5E2L - chains A and B; structure by X-ray diffraction, 2.50 A resolution.

== Chain A (and B) ==
Molecule: 3-deoxy-D-arabinoheptulosonate-7-phosphate synthase
Source organism: Mycobacterium tuberculosis
Notes: EC 2.5.1.54; chain B of this document is another copy of the same molecule, construct and numbering; everything in this record applies to it too
Reference sequence: A0A0E8NFD1 (A0A0E8NFD1_MYCTX); numbering as in UniProt (aligned over 1-462)
Chain sequence (464 residues; row label = number of the first residue in the row; numbers below 1 keep their minus sign (Gly-1 is residue -1)):
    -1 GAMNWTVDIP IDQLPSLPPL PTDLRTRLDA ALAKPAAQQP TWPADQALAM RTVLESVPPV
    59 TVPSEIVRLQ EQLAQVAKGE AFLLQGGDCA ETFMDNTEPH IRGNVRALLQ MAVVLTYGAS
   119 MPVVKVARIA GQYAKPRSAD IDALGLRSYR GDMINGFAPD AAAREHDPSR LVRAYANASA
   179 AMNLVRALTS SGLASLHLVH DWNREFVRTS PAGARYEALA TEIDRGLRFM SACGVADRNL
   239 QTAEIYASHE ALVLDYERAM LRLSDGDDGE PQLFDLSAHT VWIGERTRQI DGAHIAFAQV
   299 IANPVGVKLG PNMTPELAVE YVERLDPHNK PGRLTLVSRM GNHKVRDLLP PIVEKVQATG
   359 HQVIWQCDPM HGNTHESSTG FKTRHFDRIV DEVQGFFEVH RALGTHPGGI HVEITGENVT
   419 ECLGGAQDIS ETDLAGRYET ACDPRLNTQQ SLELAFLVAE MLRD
Disordered / not traced: -1 to 0 (chain B: -1 to 0, 11-14)
Construct notes: expression tag (-1 to 0)
Bound ions: Mn2+: Cys87, His369, Glu411, Asp441
Small-molecule neighbours:
  - D-phenylalanine (DPN), molecule 1: Ile9, Val55, Val170, Tyr173, Ala174
  - D-phenylalanine (DPN), molecule 2: Phe91, Met92, Asn94, Arg171, Ala174, Asn175, Ala178
From the paper describing this entry:
  - binding site for D-phenylalanine: Asn175
  - allosteric site: Asn175
  - mutagenesis - N175A: unchanged binding to l-Tyr

== Chain A / chain B interface ==
Residue-residue contacts (73):
  Trp3(A) with Asp6(B); Ile7(B), hydrogen bond (backbone-backbone); Ile9(B), hydrophobic
  Thr4(A) with Thr4(B); Val5(B), hydrogen bond (side chain-backbone); Asp6(B); Ile7(B)
  Val5(A) with Thr4(B); Val5(B), hydrogen bond (backbone-backbone); Ile7(B), hydrophobic; Met48(B), hydrophobic
  Asp6(A) with Asn2(B); Trp3(B); Thr4(B); Ser167(B)
  Ile7(A) with Asn2(B); Trp3(B), hydrogen bond (backbone-backbone); Ser167(B); Val170(B), hydrophobic; Arg171(B)
  Pro8(A) with Met1(B); Asn2(B); Ser167(B); Arg171(B)
  Ile9(A) with Met1(B), hydrogen bond (backbone-backbone)
  Asp10(A) with Arg171(B), salt bridge
  Leu12(A) with Met92(B), hydrophobic
  Pro13(A) with Met92(B)
  Met48(A) with Met1(B)
  Ser54(A) with Thr95(B)
  Pro56(A) with Asn94(B); Ile99(B), hydrophobic; Ala178(B); Leu182(B), hydrophobic
  Pro57(A) with Glu96(B); Asn181(B), hydrogen bond (backbone-side chain)
  Val58(A) with Asn181(B), hydrogen bond (backbone-side chain)
  Ser62(A) with Ser189(B)
  Glu63(A) with Ala185(B)
  Met92(A) with Asp6(B)
  Asn94(A) with Pro56(B)
  Thr95(A) with Ser54(B)
  Glu96(A) with Pro57(B)
  Ser167(A) with Asn2(B); Trp3(B)
  Val170(A) with Trp3(B)
  Arg171(A) with Trp3(B); Thr4(B), hydrogen bond (side chain-backbone); Asp6(B)
  Tyr173(A) with Ala178(B)
  Ala174(A) with Trp3(B), hydrophobic
  Ser177(A) with Ala178(B); Asn181(B)
  Ala178(A) with Pro56(B); Tyr173(B); Ser177(B)
  Met180(A) with Asn181(B)
  Asn181(A) with Pro57(B); Val58(B), hydrogen bond (side chain-backbone); Ser177(B); Met180(B); Asn181(B), hydrogen bond (side chain-backbone); Arg184(B), hydrogen bond
  Leu182(A) with Pro56(B), hydrophobic; Val60(B), hydrophobic
  Arg184(A) with Asn181(B), hydrogen bond; Arg184(B); Ala185(B)
  Ala185(A) with Glu63(B); Arg184(B)
  Ser189(A) with Ser62(B), hydrogen bond; Glu63(B)
  Asp263(A) with Arg100(B), salt bridge
Also at the interface, not in a pair above, chain A (40 interface residues in all): Val60, Ile99, Ala179, Ser188, Gly190
Also at the interface, not in a pair above, chain B (39 interface residues in all): Pro8, Ala47, Asp165, Ala174, Arg260

== Summary ==
The interface between chain A and chain B involves 40 residues on one side and 39 on the other; the contacts
include 13 hydrogen bonds and 2 salt bridges. Polar contacts include Asp10(A)-Arg171(B), Asp263(A)-Arg100(B)
and Thr4(A)-Val5(B). From the paper: a binding site for D-phenylalanine at Asn175(A); N175A of chain A leaves
binding to l-Tyr unchanged.
Chain A and chain B are both 3-deoxy-D-arabinoheptulosonate-7-phosphate synthase (Mycobacterium tuberculosis);
the structure, 3-deoxy-D-arabino-heptulosonate 7-phosphate synthase from Mycobacterium tuberculosis in complex
with D-phenylalanine, was determined by X-ray diffraction (same publication as 5E40, 5E4N and 5E7Z).
